4W9Y - chain A; structure by X-ray diffraction, 1.64 A resolution.

[Chain A]
Protein: Glutamate carboxypeptidase 2
From: Homo sapiens
Notes: EC 3.4.17.21
UniProt: Q04609 (FOLH1_HUMAN); numbering as in UniProt (aligned over 44-750)
Sequence (707 residues; numbered 44 to 750; the number before each row is that of its first residue):
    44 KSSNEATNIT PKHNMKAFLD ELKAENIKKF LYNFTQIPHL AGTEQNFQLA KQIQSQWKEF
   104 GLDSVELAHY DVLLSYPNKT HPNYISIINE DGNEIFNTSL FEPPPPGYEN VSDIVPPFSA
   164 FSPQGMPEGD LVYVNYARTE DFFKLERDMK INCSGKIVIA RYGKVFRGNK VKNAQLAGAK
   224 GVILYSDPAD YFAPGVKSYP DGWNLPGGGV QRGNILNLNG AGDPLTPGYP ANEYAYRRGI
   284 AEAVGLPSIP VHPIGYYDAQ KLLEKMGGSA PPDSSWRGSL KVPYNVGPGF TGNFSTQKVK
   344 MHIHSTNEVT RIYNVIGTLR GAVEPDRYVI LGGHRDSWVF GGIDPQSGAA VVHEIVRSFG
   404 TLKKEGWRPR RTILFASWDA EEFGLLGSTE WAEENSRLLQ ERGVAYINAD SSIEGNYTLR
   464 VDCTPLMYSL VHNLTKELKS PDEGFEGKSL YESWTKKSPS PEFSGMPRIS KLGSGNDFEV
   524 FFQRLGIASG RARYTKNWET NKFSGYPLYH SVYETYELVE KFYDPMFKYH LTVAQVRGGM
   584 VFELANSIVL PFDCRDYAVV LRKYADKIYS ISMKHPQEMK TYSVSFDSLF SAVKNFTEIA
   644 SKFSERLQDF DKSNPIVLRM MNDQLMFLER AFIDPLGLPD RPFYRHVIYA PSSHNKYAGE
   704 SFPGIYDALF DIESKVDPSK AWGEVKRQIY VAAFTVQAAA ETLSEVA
Disordered / not traced: 44-54, 541-543, 654-655
Covalent attachments: N-acetylglucosamine (NAG) linked to Asn76, Asn121, Asn140, Asn195, Asn459, Asn476; glycan linked to Asn638
Ion coordination: Ca2+: Thr269, Tyr272, Glu433, Glu436; Zn2+ site 1: His377, Asp387, Asp453 (together with N-sulfamoyl-L-glutamic acid); Zn2+ site 2: Asp387, Glu425, His553 (together with N-sulfamoyl-L-glutamic acid)
Residues lining bound ligands: N-sulfamoyl-L-glutamic acid (3K0): Phe209, Arg210, Asn257, His377, Asp387, Glu424, Glu425, Gly427, Leu428, Asp453, Gly518, Asn519, Tyr552, His553, Lys699, Tyr700
Swiss-Prot annotation at these positions:
  - active site: Glu424 (Nucleophile), Ser628 (Charge relay system), Asp666 (Charge relay system), His689 (Charge relay system)
  - binding site (substrate): Arg210, Asn257, Glu424, Ser517, Gly518, Asn519, Arg534 to Arg536, Tyr552, His553, Lys699, Tyr700
  - binding site (Ca(2+)): Thr269, Tyr272, Glu433, Glu436
  - binding site (Zn(2+)): His377, Asp387, Glu425, Asp453, His553
  - glycosylation (N-linked (GlcNAc...) asparagine): Asn51, Asn76, Asn121, Asn140, Asn153, Asn195, Asn336, Asn459, Asn476, Asn638
  - natural variant: His475 (H475Y: Correlates with lower folate and higher homocysteine levels)
  - mutagenesis: Asn51 (N51A: Loss of glycosylation. Reduces enzyme activity), Asn76 (N76A: Loss of glycosylation. Reduces enzyme activity), Asn121 (N121A: Loss of glycosylation. Severely reduced enzyme activity), Asn140 (N140A: Loss of glycosylation. Severely reduced enzyme activity), Asn153 (N153A: Loss of glycosylation. Severely reduced enzyme activity), Asn195 (N195A: Loss of glycosylation. Severely reduced enzyme activity), Asn336 (N336A: Loss of glycosylation. Reduces enzyme activity), His377 (H377A/G/Q: Complete loss of activity), Asp379 (D379E/N: Complete loss of activity), Asp387 (D387E/L: Complete loss of activity; D387N: No effect on enzyme activity), Pro388 (P388A: No effect on enzyme activity), Glu424 (E424A: Complete loss of activity; E424D: Reduces enzyme activity; E424Q: Reduces enzyme activity), 7 further mutagenesis entries in UniProt
What the authors report for this chain:
  - Zn2+ coordination: His377, Asp387, His553
  - conformationally variable residues: His377, Asp387, His553
  - binding site for N-sulfamoyl-L-glutamic acid: Asn519, Tyr552

[In short]
Bound to chain A: N-sulfamoyl-L-glutamic acid. Covalently linked N-acetylglucosamine: at Asn76, Asn121,
Asn140, Asn195, Asn459 and Asn476 and 1 more. From UniProt: 4 active-site residues, 13 substrate-binding
residues, 4 Ca2+-binding residues and 5 Zn2+-binding residues. From the paper: a binding site for
N-sulfamoyl-L-glutamic acid at Asn519 and Tyr552; Zn2+ coordination by His377, Asp387 and His553.
Chain A is Glutamate carboxypeptidase 2 (Homo sapiens); the structure, X-ray structure of human glutamate
carboxypeptidase II (GCPII) in complex with a glutamyl sulfamide inhibitor CJC47, was determined by X-ray
diffraction (same publication as 6SGP and 6SKH).
